8JXF - chains C and B of the 3 polymer chains in the assembly; structure by electron microscopy, 3.60 A resolution.

# Chain C
Protein: Alpha-2-macroglobulin receptor-associated protein
From: Rattus norvegicus
UniProtKB: Q99068 (AMRP_RAT); numbering as in UniProt (aligned over 1-360)
Chain sequence (360 residues; each row starts with the number of its first residue):
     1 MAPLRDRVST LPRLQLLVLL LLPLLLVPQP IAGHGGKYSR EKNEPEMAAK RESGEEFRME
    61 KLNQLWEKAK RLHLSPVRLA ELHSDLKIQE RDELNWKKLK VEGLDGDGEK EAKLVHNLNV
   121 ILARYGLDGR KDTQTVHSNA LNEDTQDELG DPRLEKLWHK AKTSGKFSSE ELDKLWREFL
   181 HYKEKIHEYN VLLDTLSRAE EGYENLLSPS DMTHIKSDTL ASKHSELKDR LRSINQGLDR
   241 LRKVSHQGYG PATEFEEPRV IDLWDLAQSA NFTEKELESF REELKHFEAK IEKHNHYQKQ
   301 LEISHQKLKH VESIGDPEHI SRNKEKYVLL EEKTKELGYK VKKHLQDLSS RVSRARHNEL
Not modelled in the structure: 1-55, 128-360
Curated features (UniProtKB/Swiss-Prot):
  - motif: His357 to Leu360 (Prevents secretion from ER)
  - modified residue (Phosphoserine): Ser53, Ser138
  - glycosylation: Asn271 (N-linked (GlcNAc...) asparagine)

# Chain B
Protein: LDL receptor related protein 2
From: Rattus norvegicus
UniProtKB: A0A0G2K9W7 (A0A0G2K9W7_RAT); numbering as in UniProt (aligned over 1-4660)
Chain sequence (4660 residues; each row starts with the number of its first residue):
     1 MERGAAAAAW MLLLAIAACL EPVSSQECGS GNFRCDNGYC IPASWRCDGT RDCLDDTDEI
    61 GCPPRSCESG LFLCPAEGTC IPSSWVCDED KDCSDGADEQ QNCAGTTCSA QQMTCSNGQC
   121 IPSEYRCDHV SDCPDGSDER NCHYPTCDQL TCANGACYNT SQRCDQKVDC RDSSDEANCT
   181 TLCSQKEFEC GSGECILRAY VCDHDNDCED NSDERNCNYD TCGGHQFTCS NGQCINQNWV
   241 CDGDDDCQDS GDEDGCESNQ SHHRCYPREW ACPGSGRCIS IDKVCDGVPD CPEGDDENNV
   301 TSGRTCGMGV CSVLNCEYQC HQTPFGGECF CPPGHIINSN DSRTCIDFDD CQIWGICDQK
   361 CENRQGRHQC LCEEGYILER GQHCKSSDSF SAASVIFSNG RDLLVGDLHG RNFRILAESK
   421 NRGMVMGVDF HYQKHRVFWT DPMQEKVFST DINGLNTQEI LNVSVDTPEN LAVDWINNKL
   481 YLVETKVNRI DVVNLEGNQR VTLITENLGH PRGIALDPTV GYLFFSDWGS LSGQPKVERA
   541 FMDGSNRKDL VTTKVGWPAG ITLDLVSKRV YWVDSRYDYI ETVTYDGIQR KTVARGGSLV
   601 PHPFGISLFE EHVFFTDWTK MAVMKASKFT ETNPQVYHQS SLRPHGVTVY HALRQPNATN
   661 PCGSNNGGCA QVCVLSHRTD NGGLGYRCKC EFGFELDDDE HRCVAVKNFL LFSSKTAVRG
   721 IPFTLSTQED VMVPVTGSPS FFVGIDFDAQ HSTVFYSDLS KDIIYKQKID GTGKEVITAN
   781 RLESVECLTF DWISRNLYWT DGGLKSVTVL RLADKSRRQI ISNLNNPRSI VVHPTAGYMF
   841 LSDWFRPAKI MRAWSDGSHL MPIVNTSLGW PNGLAIDWSA SRLYWVDAFF DKIEHSTLDG
   901 LDRKRLGHVD QMTHPFGLTV FKDNVFITDW RLGAIIRVRK SDGGDMTVIR RGISSVMHVK
   961 AYDADLQTGS NYCSQTTHAN GDCSHFCFPV PNFQRVCGCP YGMKLQRDQM TCEGDPAREP
  1021 PTQQCGSLSF PCNNGKCVPS FFRCDGVDDC HDNSDEHQCG VFNNTCSPSA FACVRGGQCI
  1081 PGQWHCDRQN DCLDGSDEQN CPTHATSSTC PSTSFTCDNH VCIPKDWVCD TDNDCSDGSD
  1141 EKNCQASGTC QPTQFRCPDH RCISPLYVCD GDKDCADGSD EAGCVLNCTS AQFKCADGSS
  1201 CINSRYRCDG VYDCRDNSDE AGCPTRPPGM CHLDEFQCQG DGTCIPNTWE CDGHPDCIHG
  1261 SDEHTGCVPK TCSPTHFLCD NGNCIYKAWI CDGDNDCRDM SDEKDCPTQP FHCPSTQWQC
  1321 PGYSTCINLS ALCDGVFDCP NGTDESPLCN QDSCSHFNGG CTHQCMQGPF GATCLCPLGY
  1381 QLANDTKTCE DINECDIPGF CSQHCVNMRG SFRCACDPEY TLESDGRTCK VTGSENPLLV
  1441 VASRDKIIVD NITAHTHNLY SLVQDVSFVV ALDFDSVTGR VFWSDLLQGK TWSVFQNGTD
  1501 KRVVHDSGLS VTEMIAVDWI GRNLYWTDYA LETIEVSKID GSHRTVLISK NVTKPRGLAL
  1561 DPRMGDNVMF WSDWGHHPRI ERASMDGTMR TVIVQEKIYW PCGLSIDYPN RLIYFMDAYL
  1621 DYIEFCDYDG HNRRQVIASD LVLHHPHALT LFEDFVYWTD RGTRQVMQAN KWHGGNQSVV
  1681 MYSVHQPLGI TAIHPSRQPP SRNPCASASC SHLCLLSAQA PRHYSCACPS GWNLSDDSVN
  1741 CVRGDQPFLM SVRDNIIFGI SLDPEVKSND AMVPISGIQH GYDVEFDDSE QFIYWVENPG
  1801 EIHRVKTDGS NRTVFAPLSL LGSSLGLALD WVSRNIYYTT PASRSIEVLT LKGDTRYGKT
  1861 LIANDGTPLG VGFPVGIAVD PARGKLYWSD HGTDSGVPAK IASANMDGTS LKILFTGNLQ
  1921 HLEVVTLDIQ EQKLYWAVTS RGVIERGNVD GTERMILVHH LAHPWGLVVY GSFLYYSDEQ
  1981 YEVIERVDKS SGNNKVVLRD NVPYLRGLRV YHRRNAADSS NGCSNNPNAC QQICLPVPGG
  2041 MFSCACASGF KLSPDGRSCS PYNSFMVVSM LPAVRGFSLE LSDHSEAMVP VAGQGRNVLH
  2101 ADVDVANGFI YWCDFSSSVR SSNGIRRIKP DGSNFTNVVT YGIGANGIRG VALDWAAGNL
  2161 YFTNAFVYET LIEVLRINTT YRRVLLKVSV DMPRHIIVDP KHRYLFWADY GQKPKIERSF
  2221 LDCTNRTVLV SEGIVTPRGL AMDHDTGYIY WVDDSLDLIA RIHLDGGESQ VVRYGSRYPT
  2281 PYGITVFGES IIWVDRNLKK VFQASKQPGN TDPPVVIRDK INLLRDVTIF DEHAQPLSPA
  2341 ELNNNPCLQS NGGCSHFCFA LPELPTPRCG CAFGTLGNDG KSCATSQEDF LIYSLNNSLR
  2401 SLHFDPRDHS LPFQVISVAG TAIALDYDRR NNRIFFTQKL NSLRGQISYV SLYSGSSSPT
  2461 VLLSNIGVTD GIAFDWINRR IYYSDFSNQT INSMAEDGSN RAVIARVSKP RAIVLDPCRG
  2521 YMYWTDWGTN AKIERATLGG NFRVPIVNTS LVWPNGLALD LETDLLYWAD ASLQKIERST
  2581 LTGTNREVVV STAFHSFGLT VYGQYIYWTD LYTRKIYRAN KYDGSDLVAM TTRLPTQPSG
  2641 ISTVVKTQRQ QCSNPCDQFN GGCSHICAPG PNGAECQCPH EGNWYLANDN KYCVVDTGTR
  2701 CNQLQFTCLN GHCINQDWKC DNDNDCGDGS DELPTVCAFH TCRSTAFTCG NGRCVPYHYR
  2761 CDYYNDCGDN SDEAGCLFRN CNSTTEFTCS NGRCIPLSYV CNGINNCHDN DTSDEKNCPP
  2821 HTCPPDFTKC QTTNICVPRA FLCDGDNDCG DGSDENPIYC ASHTCRSNEF QCLSPQRCIP
  2881 SYWFCDGEAD CADGSDEPDT CGHSVNTCRA SQFQCDNGRC ISGNWVCDGD NDCGDMSDED
  2941 QRHHCELQNC SSTQFTCVNS RPPNRRCIPQ YWVCDGDADC SDALDELQNC TMRTCSAGEF
  3001 SCANGRCVRQ SFRCDRRNDC GDYSDERGCS YPPCHANQFT CQNGRCIPRF FVCDEDNDCG
  3061 DGSDEQEHLC HTPEPTCPLH QFRCDNGHCI EMGRVCNHVD DCSDNSDEKG CGINECLDSS
  3121 ISRCDHNCTD TITSFYCSCL PGYKLMSDKR SCVDIDECKE SPQLCSQKCE NVVGSYICKC
  3181 APGYIREPDG KSCRQNSNIE PYLIFSNRYY IRNLTTDGSS YSLILQGLGN VVALDFDRVE
  3241 KRLYWIDAEK QIIERMFLNK TNRETIINHR LRRAESLAVD WVSRKLYWLD AILDCLFVSD
  3301 LEGRHRKMIA QHCVDANNTF CFEHPRGIVL HPQRGHVYWA DWGVHAYIGR IGMDGTNKSV
  3361 IISTKIEWPN AITIDYTNDL LYWADAHLGY IEFSDLEGHH RHTVYDGSLP HPFALTIFED
  3421 TVFWTDWNTR TVEKGNKYDG SGRVVLVNTT HKPFDIHVYH PYRQPIMSNP CGTNNGGCSH
  3481 LCLIKAGGRG FTCACPDDFQ TVQLRDRTLC MPMCSSTQFL CGNNEKCIPI WWKCDGQKDC
  3541 SDGSDEPDLC PHRFCRLGQF QCRDGNCTSP QALCNARQDC ADGSDEDRVL CEHHRCESNE
  3601 WQCANKRCIP QSWQCDSVND CLDNSDEDTS HCASRTCRPG QFKCNNGRCI PQSWKCDVDN
  3661 DCGDYSDEPI DECTTAAYNC DNHTEFSCKT NYRCIPQWAV CNGFDDCRDN SDEQGCESVP
  3721 CHPSGDFRCA NHHCIPLRWK CDGTDDCGDN SDEENCVPRE CSESEFRCAD QQCIPSRWVC
  3781 DQENDCGDNS DERDCEMKTC HPEHFQCTSG HCVPKALACD GRADCLDASD ESACPTRFPN
  3841 GTYCPAAMFE CKNHVCIQSF WICDGENDCV DGSDEEIHLC FNIPCESPQR FRCDNSRCVY
  3901 GHQLCNGVDD CGDGSDEKEE HCRKPTHKPC TDTEYKCSNG NCISQHYVCD NVNDCGDLSD
  3961 ETGCNLGDNR TCAENICEQN CTQLSSGGFI CSCRPGFKPS TLDKNSCQDI NECEEFGICP
  4021 QSCRNSKGSY ECFCVDGFKS MSTHYGERCA ADGSPPLLLL PENVRIRKYN TSSEKFSEYL
  4081 EEEEHIQTID YDWDPEHIGL SVVYYTVLAQ GSQFGAIKRA YIPNFESGSN NPIREVDLGL
  4141 KYLMQPDGLA VDWVGRHIYW SDAKSQRIEV ATLDGRYRKW LITTQLDQPA AIAVNPKLGL
  4201 MFWTDQGKQP KIESAWMNGE HRSVLVSENL GWPNGLSIDY LNDDRVYWSD SKEDVIEAIK
  4261 YDGTDRRLII NEAMKPFSLD IFEDKLYWVA KEKGEVWRQN KFGKENKEKV LVVNPWLTQV
  4321 RIFHQLRYNQ SVSNPCKQVC SHLCLLRPGG YSCACPQGSD FVTGSTVQCD AASELPVTMP
  4381 PPCRCMHGGN CYFDENELPK CKCSSGYSGE YCEVGLSRGI PPGTTMAVLL TFVIVIIVGA
  4441 LVLVGLFHYR KTGSLLPTLP KLPSLSSLAK PSENGNGVTF RSGADVNMDI GVSPFGPETI
  4501 IDRSMAMNEH FVMEVGKQPV IFENPMYAAK DNTSKVALAV QGPSTGAQVT VPENVENQNY
  4561 GRPIDPSEIV PEPKPASPGA DEIQGKKWNI FKRKPKQTTN FENPIYAEMD SEVKDAVAVA
  4621 PPPSPSLPAK ASKRNLTPGY TATEDTFKDT ANLVKEDSDV
Not modelled in the structure: 1-1223, 1248-2860, 3926-4660
Disulfide bonds: Cys1231-Cys1244, Cys2865-Cys2878, Cys2872-Cys2891, Cys2885-Cys2901, Cys2908-Cys2920, Cys2915-Cys2933, Cys2927-Cys2945, Cys2950-Cys2967, Cys2957-Cys2980, Cys2974-Cys2990, Cys2995-Cys3007, Cys3002-Cys3020, Cys3014-Cys3029, Cys3034-Cys3046, Cys3041-Cys3059, Cys3053-Cys3070, Cys3077-Cys3089, Cys3084-Cys3102, Cys3096-Cys3111, Cys3116-Cys3128, Cys3124-Cys3137, Cys3139-Cys3152, Cys3158-Cys3169, Cys3165-Cys3178, Cys3180-Cys3193, Cys3313-Cys3321, Cys3471-Cys3482, Cys3478-Cys3493, Cys3495-Cys3510, Cys3514-Cys3527, Cys3521-Cys3540, Cys3534-Cys3550, Cys3555-Cys3567, Cys3562-Cys3580, Cys3574-Cys3591, Cys3596-Cys3608, Cys3603-Cys3621, Cys3615-Cys3632, Cys3644-Cys3662, Cys3656-Cys3673, Cys3680-Cys3694, Cys3688-Cys3707, Cys3701-Cys3716, Cys3721-Cys3734, Cys3729-Cys3747, Cys3741-Cys3756, Cys3761-Cys3773, Cys3768-Cys3786, Cys3780-Cys3795, Cys3800-Cys3812, Cys3807-Cys3825, Cys3819-Cys3834, Cys3844-Cys3856, Cys3851-Cys3869, Cys3863-Cys3880, Cys3885-Cys3898, Cys3893-Cys3911, Cys3905-Cys3922
Covalently attached groups: N-acetylglucosamine (NAG) linked to Asn3127, Asn3213, Asn3259, Asn3317, Asn3357, Asn3448, Asn3566, Asn3682, Asn3840; 2-acetamido-2-deoxy-alpha-D-galactopyranose (A2G) linked to Thr3636, Thr3799, Thr3836
Ion coordination: Ca2+ site 1: Trp2883, Glu2888, Asp2896, Glu2897; Ca2+ site 2: Trp2925, Asp2928, Asp2930, Asp2932, Asp2938, Glu2939; Ca2+ site 3: Trp2972, Asp2975, Asp2977, Asp2985, Glu2986; Ca2+ site 4: Phe3012, Asp3015, Arg3017, Asp3019, Asp3025, Glu3026; Ca2+ site 5: Phe3051, Asp3054, Asp3056, Asp3058, Asp3064, Glu3065; Ca2+ site 6: Arg3094, Asn3097, Val3099, Asp3101, Asp3107, Glu3108; Ca2+ site 7: Asp3154, Ile3155, Glu3157, Asn3171, Val3172, Ser3175; Ca2+ site 8: Ala3291, Asp3294, Glu3323; Ca2+ site 9: Val3344, Glu3367; Ca2+ site 10: Ala3386, Pro3410; Ca2+ site 11: Trp3532, Asp3535, Gln3537, Asp3539, Asp3545, Glu3546; Ca2+ site 12: Ala3572, Asn3575, Arg3577, Asp3579, Asp3585, Glu3586; 8 more Ca2+ sites not listed

# Chain C / chain B interface
Residue-residue contacts (26):
  Arg58(C) - Asp2930(B)
  Arg58(C) - Asn2931(B)  hydrogen bond (side chain-backbone)
  Met59(C) - Asp2930(B)
  Glu60(C) - Asp2928(B)
  Glu60(C) - Asp2930(B)  hydrogen bond (backbone-side chain)
  Gln64(C) - Arg2965(B)
  Gln64(C) - Cys2967(B)
  Gln64(C) - Trp2972(B)
  Leu65(C) - Trp2972(B)  hydrophobic
  Lys68(C) - Trp2972(B)
  Lys68(C) - Asp2975(B)  salt bridge
  Lys68(C) - Asp2979(B)
  Arg71(C) - Asp2977(B)  salt bridge
  Arg71(C) - Ala2978(B)  hydrogen bond (side chain-backbone)
  Arg71(C) - Asp2979(B)  salt bridge
  Leu94(C) - Trp2925(B)  hydrophobic
  Leu94(C) - Asp2930(B)
  Lys97(C) - Asn2924(B)
  Lys97(C) - Trp2925(B)
  Lys97(C) - Asp2928(B)  salt bridge
  Lys97(C) - Asp2930(B)  salt bridge
  Val101(C) - Gln2912(B)
  Val101(C) - Trp2925(B)
  Gly126(C) - Tyr2971(B)  hydrogen bond (backbone-side chain)
  Leu127(C) - Tyr2971(B)
  Leu127(C) - Trp2972(B)
Also at the interface, not in a pair above, chain C (17 interface residues in all): Asn63, Glu67, Leu72, His73, Lys98
Also at the interface, not in a pair above, chain B (17 interface residues in all): Ser2922, Gly2929, Arg3009

# In short
Chain C and chain B each contribute 17 residues to their interface; the contacts include 4 hydrogen bonds and
5 salt bridges. Among the polar pairs are Lys68(C)-Asp2975(B), Arg71(C)-Asp2977(B) and Arg71(C)-Asp2979(B).
Chain C is Alpha-2-macroglobulin receptor-associated protein and chain B is LDL receptor related protein 2,
both from Rattus norvegicus; the structure, rat megalin RAP complex bodyA, was determined by electron
microscopy, deposited together with 8JUT, 8JUU, 8JX8, 8JX9, 8JXA, 8JXB and 5 further entries.
